Entry 6H5S (electron microscopy, 3.30 A resolution); this record covers chains C and E.

[Chain C]
Molecule: Nucleocapsid
Source organism: Measles morbillivirus
Reference sequence: B8PZP0 (B8PZP0_9MONO); numbering as in UniProt (aligned over 1-405)
Sequence (415 residues; numbered 1 to 415; the number before each row is that of its first residue):
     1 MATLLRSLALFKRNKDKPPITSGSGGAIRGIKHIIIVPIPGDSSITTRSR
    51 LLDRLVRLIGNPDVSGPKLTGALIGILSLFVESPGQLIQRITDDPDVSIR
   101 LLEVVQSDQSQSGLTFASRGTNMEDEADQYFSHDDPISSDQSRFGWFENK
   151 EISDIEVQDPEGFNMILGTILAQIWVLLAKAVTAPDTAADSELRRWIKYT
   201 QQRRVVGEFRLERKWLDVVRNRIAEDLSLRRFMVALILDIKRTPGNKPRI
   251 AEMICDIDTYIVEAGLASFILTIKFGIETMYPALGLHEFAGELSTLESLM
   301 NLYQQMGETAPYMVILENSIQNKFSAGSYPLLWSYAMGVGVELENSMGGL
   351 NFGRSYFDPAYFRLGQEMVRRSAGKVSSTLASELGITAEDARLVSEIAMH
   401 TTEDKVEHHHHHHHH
Not modelled in the structure: 1, 118-122, 133-140, 378-415
Construct notes: expression tag (406-415)
What the authors report for this chain:
  - binding site for the 6-nt RNA strand (chain E): Lys180, Thr183, Arg194, Arg195, Tyr260, Ala267, Arg354
  - conformationally variable residues (order/disorder transition): Ser346 to Leu350

[Chain E]
Molecule: 6-nt RNA strand
Source organism: synthetic construct
Sequence (6 nucleotides; each row starts with the number of its first residue):
     1 ACCAGA

[How chain C and chain E interact]
Residue-residue contacts (34; chain C residue first):
  Lys180(C) - C3(E)  salt bridge to the phosphate
  Lys180(C) - A4(E)  salt bridge to the phosphate
  Thr183(C) - A1(E)  sugar contact
  Thr183(C) - C2(E)  sugar contact
  Ala184(C) - C2(E)  phosphate contact
  Ala184(C) - C3(E)  phosphate contact
  Ser191(C) - A4(E)  phosphate contact
  Arg194(C) - A4(E)  salt bridge to the phosphate
  Arg194(C) - G5(E)  salt bridge to the phosphate
  Arg195(C) - G5(E)  salt bridge to the phosphate
  Lys198(C) - A6(E)  phosphate contact
  Gln201(C) - A6(E)  base contact
  Gln202(C) - A6(E)  sugar contact
  Thr259(C) - G5(E)  hydrogen bond to the base
  Tyr260(C) - G5(E)  base contact
  Tyr260(C) - A6(E)  hydrogen bond to the phosphate
  Gly265(C) - A1(E)  phosphate contact
  Gly265(C) - C2(E)  phosphate contact
  Leu266(C) - C2(E)  phosphate contact
  Ala267(C) - C2(E)  hydrogen bond to the phosphate
  Ala267(C) - C3(E)  base contact
  Ser268(C) - A1(E)  phosphate contact
  Ser268(C) - C2(E)  phosphate contact
  Leu271(C) - C3(E)  base contact
  Ser346(C) - C3(E)  hydrogen bond to the sugar
  Ser346(C) - A4(E)  sugar contact
  Met347(C) - C3(E)  base contact
  Gly349(C) - C3(E)  sugar contact
  Leu350(C) - C2(E)  sugar contact
  Leu350(C) - C3(E)  sugar contact
  Asn351(C) - C2(E)  hydrogen bond to the sugar
  Gly353(C) - A1(E)  base contact
  Arg354(C) - A1(E)  hydrogen bond to the base
  Arg354(C) - C2(E)  salt bridge to the phosphate

[In short]
Chain C and chain E form an interface of 23 and 6 residues respectively, with 6 hydrogen bonds and 6 salt
bridges. Among the polar pairs are Thr259(C)-G5(E), Arg354(C)-A1(E) and Ser346(C)-C3(E). The paper reports a
binding site for the 6-nt RNA strand (chain E) at Lys180(C), Thr183(C) and Arg194(C) among others;
conformational variability at Ser346(C).
Here chain C is Nucleocapsid (Measles morbillivirus) and chain E is a 6-nt RNA strand (synthetic construct).
Entry 6H5S (Cryo-EM map of in vitro assembled Measles virus N into nucleocapsid-like particles (NCLPs) bound
to viral ...) was determined by electron microscopy, deposited together with 6H5Q.
